PDB entry 4GUO | X-ray diffraction, 3.19 A resolution | chains C and H of the 8 polymer chains in the assembly

[Chain C]
Protein: Tumor protein p73
Organism: Homo sapiens
UniProtKB: O15350 (P73_HUMAN); residues 115-312 here = UniProt positions 115-312
Amino-acid sequence (210 residues; numbered 103 to 312; the number before each row is that of its first residue):
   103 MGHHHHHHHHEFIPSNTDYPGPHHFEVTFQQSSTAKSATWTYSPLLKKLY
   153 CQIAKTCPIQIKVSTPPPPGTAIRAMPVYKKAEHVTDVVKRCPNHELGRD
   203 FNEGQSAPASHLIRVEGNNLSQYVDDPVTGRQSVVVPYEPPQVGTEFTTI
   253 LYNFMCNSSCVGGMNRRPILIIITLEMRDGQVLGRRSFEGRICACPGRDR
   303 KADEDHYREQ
Unresolved in the structure: 103-111
Differences from the reference sequence: initiating methionine (103); expression tag (104-114)
Metal / ion sites: Zn2+: Cys-194, His-197, Cys-258, Cys-262
UniProt features mapped onto this chain:
  - binding site (Zn(2+)): Cys-194, His-197, Cys-258, Cys-262

[Chain H]
Molecule: 12-nt DNA strand
Sequence (12 nucleotides; row label = number of the first residue in the row):
   512 CGGGCTTGCCCG

[Chain C / chain H interface]
Contacting residue pairs (4):
  Lys-138(C) with DG513(H), hydrogen bond to the phosphate; DG514(H), hydrogen bond to the base; DG515(H), hydrogen bond to the base
  Arg-300(C) with DG515(H), hydrogen bond to the base
Other interface residues (no listed pair), chain C (5 interface residues in all): Ala-137, Ser-139, Arg-268
Other interface residues (no listed pair), chain H (6 interface residues in all): DC512, DG519, DC520

[Overview]
5 residues of chain C and 6 residues of chain H are in contact, with 4 hydrogen bonds. Polar pairs include
Lys-138(C)/DG514(H), Lys-138(C)/DG515(H) and Arg-300(C)/DG515(H). Cys-194(C), His-197(C), Cys-258(C) and
Cys-262(C) form the Zn2+ site. From UniProt: 4 Zn2+-binding residues on chain C.
Here chain C is Tumor protein p73 (Homo sapiens) and chain H is a 12-nt DNA strand. Entry 4GUO (structure of
p73 DNA binding domain complex with 12 bp DNA) was determined by X-ray diffraction.
